PDB entry 4AJ5 | X-ray diffraction, 3.32 A resolution | chains K and T of the 30 polymer chains in the assembly

== Chain K (and T) ==
Name: Spindle and kinetochore-associated protein 2
From: Homo sapiens
Notes: chain T of this document is another copy of the same molecule, construct and numbering; everything in this record applies to it too
Reference sequence: Q8WVK7 (SKA2_HUMAN); numbering as in UniProt (aligned over 1-121)
Amino-acid sequence (123 residues; numbered -1 to 121; the number before each row is that of its first residue; numbers below 1 keep their minus sign (Gly-1 is residue -1)):
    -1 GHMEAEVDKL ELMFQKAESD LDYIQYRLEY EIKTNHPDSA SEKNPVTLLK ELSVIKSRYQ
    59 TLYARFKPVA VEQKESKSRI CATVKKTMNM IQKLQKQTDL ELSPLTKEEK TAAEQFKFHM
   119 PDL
Not modelled in the structure: -1 to 0, 35-39, 114-121 (chain T: -1, 35-41, 117-121)
Construct notes: expression tag (-1 to 0)
UniProt features mapped onto this chain:
  - modified residue: Ser101 (Phosphoserine)

== Interface between chain K and chain T ==
Residue-residue contacts - 14 pairs, chain K then chain T:
  Met1(K) with Met11(T); Phe12(T); Ala15(T), hydrophobic
  Glu4(K) with Glu4(T); Lys7(T), salt bridge; Leu8(T); Met11(T)
  Lys7(K) with Glu4(T), salt bridge
  Leu8(K) with Glu4(T); Leu8(T), hydrophobic
  Met11(K) with Met1(T); Glu4(T)
  Phe12(K) with Met1(T)
  Ala15(K) with Met1(T), hydrophobic
Interface residues without a listed pair, chain K (8 interface residues in all): Val5
Interface residues without a listed pair, chain T (8 interface residues in all): Val5

== Overview ==
Chain K and chain T each contribute 8 residues to their interface, with 2 salt bridges. The salt-bridged pair
is Glu4(K)-Lys7(T).
Both chains are Spindle and kinetochore-associated protein 2 (Homo sapiens). Entry 4AJ5 (Crystal structure of
the Ska core complex) was determined by X-ray diffraction.
